PDB entry 5NLC | X-ray diffraction, 1.90 A resolution | chain A

[Chain A]
Name: PipY
Organism: Synechococcus elongatus (strain PCC 7942)
UniProtKB: Q31LH9 (Q31LH9_SYNE7); numbering as in UniProt (aligned over 1-221)
Chain sequence (228 residues; row label = number of the first residue in the row):
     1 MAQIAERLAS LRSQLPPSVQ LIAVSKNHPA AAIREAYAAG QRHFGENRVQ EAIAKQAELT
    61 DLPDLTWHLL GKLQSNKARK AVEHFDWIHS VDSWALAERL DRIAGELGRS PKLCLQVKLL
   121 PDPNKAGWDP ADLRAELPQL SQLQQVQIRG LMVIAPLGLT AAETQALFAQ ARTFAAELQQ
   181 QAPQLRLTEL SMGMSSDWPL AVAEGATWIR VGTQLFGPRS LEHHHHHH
Unresolved in the structure: 1-2, 219-228
Sequence notes: expression tag (222-228)
Reported in the primary citation:
  - mutagenesis - P63L: unchanged stability
  - mutagenesis - P63L: unchanged expression
  - mutagenesis - R210Q: decreased expression
  - mutagenesis - R210Q: decreased stability

[Overview]
The paper reports that R210Q reduces expression; R210Q reduces stability.
Chain A is PipY (Synechococcus elongatus (strain PCC 7942)); the structure, Structure of PipY, the COG0325
family member of Synechococcus elongatus PCC7942,without PLP, was determined by X-ray diffraction together
with 5NM8 from the same study.
